PDB entry 8OHZ | X-ray diffraction, 2.65 A resolution | chains L and V of the 28 polymer chains in the assembly

== Chain L ==
Molecule: Proteasome subunit beta type-6
From: Saccharomyces cerevisiae
Reference sequence: P23724 (PSB6_YEAST); residues 1-222 here correspond to UniProt positions 20-241 (UniProt number = residue number + 19)
Sequence (222 residues; each row starts with the number of its first residue):
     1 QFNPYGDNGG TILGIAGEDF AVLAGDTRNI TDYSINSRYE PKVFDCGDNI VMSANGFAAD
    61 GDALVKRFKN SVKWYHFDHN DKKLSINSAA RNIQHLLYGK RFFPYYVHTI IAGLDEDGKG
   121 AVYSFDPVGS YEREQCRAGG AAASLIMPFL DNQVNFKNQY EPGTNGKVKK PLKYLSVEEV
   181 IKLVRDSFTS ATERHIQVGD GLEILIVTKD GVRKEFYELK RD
Metal / ion sites: Mg2+: Asp222 (shared with Ile163(V), Asp166(V), Ser169(V) of chain V)
Ligand contacts: VOT ((2S,3R)-2-[2-[4-[2-(4-ethylphenyl)hydrazinyl]phenyl]ethanoylamino]-N-[(5S,8S,10S)-5-methyl-10-oxidanyl-2,7-bis(oxidanylidene)-1,6-diazacyclododec-8-yl]-3-oxidanyl-butanamide): Arg101, Phe102, Phe103, Pro104, Asp126, Pro127, Val128

== Chain V ==
Molecule: Proteasome subunit beta type-2
From: Saccharomyces cerevisiae
Notes: EC 3.4.25.1
Reference sequence: P25043 (PSB2_YEAST); residues 1-232 here correspond to UniProt positions 30-261 (UniProt number = residue number + 29)
Sequence (232 residues; row label = number of the first residue in the row):
     1 TTIVGVKFNN GVVIAADTRS TQGPIVADKN CAKLHRISPK IWCAGAGTAA DTEAVTQLIG
    61 SNIELHSLYT SREPRVVSAL QMLKQHLFKY QGHIGAYLIV AGVDPTGSHL FSIHAHGSTD
   121 VGYYLSLGSG SLAAMAVLES HWKQDLTKEE AIKLASDAIQ AGIWNDLGSG SNVDVCVMEI
   181 GKDAEYLRNY LTPNVREEKQ KSYKFPRGTT AVLKESIVNI CDIQEEQVDI TA
Not modelled in the structure: 227-232
Covalent attachments: compound VOT linked to Thr1
Metal / ion sites: Mg2+: Ile163, Asp166, Ser169 (shared with Asp222(L) of chain L)
Ligand contacts: VOT ((2S,3R)-2-[2-[4-[2-(4-ethylphenyl)hydrazinyl]phenyl]ethanoylamino]-N-[(5S,8S,10S)-5-methyl-10-oxidanyl-2,7-bis(oxidanylidene)-1,6-diazacyclododec-8-yl]-3-oxidanyl-butanamide): Arg19, Ser20, Thr21, Gln22, Ala27, Lys33, Gly45, Ala46, Gly47, Thr48, Ala49, Gly128, Ser129

== Interface between chain L and chain V ==
Pairs across the interface (59; chain L residue first):
  Ile30(L) - Leu167(V)  hydrophobic
  Asp32(L) - Leu167(V)
  Tyr33(L) - Asn165(V)
  Tyr33(L) - Asp166(V)
  Tyr33(L) - Leu167(V)  hydrogen bond (backbone-backbone)
  Tyr33(L) - Gly168(V)
  Ile35(L) - Trp164(V)
  Ile35(L) - Leu167(V)  hydrophobic
  Arg38(L) - Trp164(V)  hydrogen bond (side chain-backbone)
  Arg38(L) - Asn165(V)
  Phe149(L) - Tyr203(V)  hydrophobic
  Asn152(L) - Phe205(V)
  Gln153(L) - Lys201(V)
  Gln153(L) - Tyr203(V)
  Asn158(L) - Thr209(V)
  Gln159(L) - Phe205(V)
  Gln159(L) - Thr209(V)
  Tyr160(L) - Thr209(V)  hydrogen bond (backbone-backbone)
  Tyr160(L) - Ala211(V)  hydrophobic
  Pro162(L) - Pro206(V)  hydrophobic
  Pro162(L) - Arg207(V)
  Pro162(L) - Gly208(V)
  Asn165(L) - Val212(V)
  Gly166(L) - Ala211(V)
  Glu179(L) - Lys201(V)  salt bridge
  Lys182(L) - Gln200(V)
  Leu183(L) - Tyr203(V)
  Arg185(L) - Glu197(V)  salt bridge
  Arg185(L) - Gln200(V)
  Asp186(L) - Lys199(V)
  Asp186(L) - Gln200(V)  hydrogen bond (side chain-backbone)
  Asp186(L) - Lys201(V)
  Asp186(L) - Tyr203(V)  hydrogen bond
  Thr189(L) - Arg196(V)
  Thr189(L) - Glu197(V)
  Ser190(L) - Arg196(V)  hydrogen bond
  Glu193(L) - Val26(V)
  Glu193(L) - Lys29(V)  salt bridge
  Glu193(L) - Arg196(V)
  Arg194(L) - Ile25(V)
  Arg194(L) - Val26(V)  hydrogen bond (side chain-backbone)
  Arg194(L) - Ala27(V)  hydrogen bond (side chain-backbone)
  Arg194(L) - Lys29(V)
  His195(L) - Pro24(V)
  His195(L) - Ile25(V)
  Ile196(L) - Arg19(V)
  Ile196(L) - Pro24(V)  hydrogen bond (backbone-backbone)
  Ile196(L) - Val26(V)  hydrophobic
  Ile196(L) - Leu167(V)
  Lys220(L) - Asn194(V)  hydrogen bond (side chain-backbone)
  Arg221(L) - Trp164(V)
  Asp222(L) - Arg19(V)  salt bridge
  Asp222(L) - Ile163(V)
  Asp222(L) - Trp164(V)
  Asp222(L) - Asp166(V)
  Asp222(L) - Ser169(V)
  Asp222(L) - Gly170(V)
  Asp222(L) - Ser171(V)  hydrogen bond (side chain-backbone)
  Asp222(L) - Asn194(V)
Other interface residues (no listed pair), chain L (34 interface residues in all): Arg28, Ser34, Leu145, Glu161, Gly163, Glu218
Other interface residues (no listed pair), chain V (33 interface residues in all): Thr21, Gly23, Asp28, Ser129

== In short ==
34 residues of chain L face 33 of chain V across their interface, with 11 hydrogen bonds and 4 salt bridges.
Polar contacts include Glu179(L)-Lys201(V), Arg185(L)-Glu197(V) and Glu193(L)-Lys29(V). Chain L binds compound
VOT. Covalently linked compound VOT: at Thr1(V).
Chain L is Proteasome subunit beta type-6 and chain V is Proteasome subunit beta type-2, both from
Saccharomyces cerevisiae; the structure, Yeast 20S proteasome in complex with a photoswitchable cepafungin
derivative (transCep1), was determined by X-ray diffraction together with 8OI1 from the same study.
